PDB entry 3IXP | X-ray diffraction, 2.85 A resolution | chains A and D

[Chain A]
Name: Gene regulation protein
Organism: Heliothis virescens
Reference sequence: Q7SIF6 (Q7SIF6_HELVI); residues 205-466 here correspond to UniProt positions 3-264 (UniProt number = residue number - 202)
Amino-acid sequence (263 residues; row label = number of the first residue in the row):
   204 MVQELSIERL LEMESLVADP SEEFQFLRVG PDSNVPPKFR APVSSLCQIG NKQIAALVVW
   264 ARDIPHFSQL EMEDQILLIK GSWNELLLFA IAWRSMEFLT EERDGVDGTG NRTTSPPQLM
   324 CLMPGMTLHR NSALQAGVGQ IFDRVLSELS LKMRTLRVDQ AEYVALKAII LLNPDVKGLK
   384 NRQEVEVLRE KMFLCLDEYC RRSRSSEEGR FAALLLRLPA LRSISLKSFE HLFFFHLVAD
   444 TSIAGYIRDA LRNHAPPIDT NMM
Disordered / not traced: 204-205, 304-317, 462-466
Construct notes: expression tag (204)
Ligand contacts: EPH (L-alpha-phosphatidyl-beta-oleoyl-gamma-palmitoyl-phosphatidylethanolamine): L230, V238, P239, F242, V246, L249, C250, G253, N287, L290, L291, I294, M323, P327, G328, L331, S335, Q338, A339, G340, V341, I344, F345, S431, H434, L435, F438, L440

[Chain D]
Name: Ecdysone receptor
Organism: Helicoverpa armigera
Reference sequence: B9UCQ4 (B9UCQ4_HELAM); residue numbers follow UniProt; this construct covers 285-532
Amino-acid sequence (265 residues; row label = number of the first residue in the row):
   268 GSHMASMTGG QQMGRDPKNV PPLTANQKSL IARLVYYQEG YEQPSEEDLK RVTQTWQSDE
   328 DDEDSDMPFR QITEMTILTV QLIVEFAKGL PGFSKISQSD QITLLKACSS EVMMLRVARR
   388 YDAATDSVLF ANNQAYTRDN YRKAGMAYVI EDLLHFCRCM YSMMMDNVHY ALLTAIVIFS
   448 DRPGLEQPSL VEEIQRYYLN TLRVYILNQN SASPRSAVIF GKILGILTEI RTLGMQNSNM
   508 CISLKLKNRK LPPFLEEIWD VADVA
Disordered / not traced: 268-286, 311-333, 530-532
Construct notes: expression tag (268-284); engineered mutation Y303 (Trp in B9UCQ4), S361 (Ala in B9UCQ4), S456 (Leu in B9UCQ4), S483 (Cys in B9UCQ4)
Ligand contacts: 834 (N-[2-(2-chlorophenyl)-4-methyl-5-(1-methylethyl)-1H-imidazol-1-yl]-5-methyl-2,3-dihydro-1,4-benzodioxine-6-carboxamide): F336, I339, T340, T343, S377, M380, M381, V384, Y403, Y408, M413, V416, D419, L420, L500, Q503, N504, M507, C508, L522, W526

[Chain A / chain D interface]
Residue-residue contacts (38; chain A residue first):
  R347(A) - P450(D)
  E351(A) - D448(D)
  K355(A) - E459(D)  salt bridge
  N376(A) - E496(D)
  D378(A) - H422(D)  hydrogen bond (backbone-side chain)
  D378(A) - C426(D)
  D378(A) - E496(D)
  K380(A) - D419(D)  salt bridge
  K380(A) - H422(D)
  R385(A) - C426(D)
  R385(A) - S429(D)
  E389(A) - K489(D)  salt bridge
  E393(A) - V485(D)
  E393(A) - K489(D)  salt bridge
  F396(A) - G488(D)
  F396(A) - K489(D)
  L397(A) - P481(D)
  L397(A) - V485(D)  hydrophobic
  D400(A) - A484(D)
  E411(A) - R470(D)  salt bridge
  F414(A) - A484(D)
  F414(A) - F487(D)  hydrophobic
  A415(A) - F487(D)  hydrophobic
  A415(A) - L491(D)  hydrophobic
  L419(A) - Q462(D)
  L419(A) - L466(D)  hydrophobic
  L421(A) - T495(D)
  P422(A) - L494(D)
  P422(A) - T495(D)
  P422(A) - R498(D)  hydrogen bond (backbone-side chain)
  R425(A) - T495(D)
  R425(A) - E496(D)  salt bridge
  R425(A) - T499(D)  hydrogen bond
  S426(A) - R498(D)  hydrogen bond
  L429(A) - T499(D)
  L429(A) - M502(D)  hydrophobic
  E433(A) - M502(D)
  E433(A) - N506(D)
Interface residues without a listed pair, chain A (26 interface residues in all): V379, L418, R420, A423
Interface residues without a listed pair, chain D (26 interface residues in all): N467, R482

[Summary]
Chain A and chain D each contribute 26 residues to their interface, with 4 hydrogen bonds and 6 salt bridges.
Among the polar pairs are K355(A)-E459(D), K380(A)-D419(D) and E389(A)-K489(D). Ligands of chain A: compound
EPH. Bound to chain D: compound 834.
Here chain A is Gene regulation protein (Heliothis virescens) and chain D is Ecdysone receptor (Helicoverpa
armigera). Entry 3IXP (Crystal structure of the ecdysone receptor bound to BYI08346) was determined by X-ray
diffraction.
